Entry 5KXD (X-ray diffraction, 1.95 A resolution); this record covers chains B and C of the 4 polymer chains in the assembly.

# Chain B (and C)
Molecule: Wisteria floribunda agglutinin
From: Wisteria floribunda
Notes: chain C of this document is another copy of the same molecule, construct and numbering; everything in this record applies to it too
Amino-acid sequence (243 residues; each row starts with the number of its first residue):
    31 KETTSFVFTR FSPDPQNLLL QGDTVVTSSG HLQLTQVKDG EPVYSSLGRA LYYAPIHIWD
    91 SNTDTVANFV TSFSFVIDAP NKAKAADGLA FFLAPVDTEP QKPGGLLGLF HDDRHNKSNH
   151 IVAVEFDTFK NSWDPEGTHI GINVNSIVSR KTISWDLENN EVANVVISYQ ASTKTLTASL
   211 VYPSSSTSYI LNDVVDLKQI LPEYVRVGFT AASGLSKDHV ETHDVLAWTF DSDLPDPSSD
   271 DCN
Disordered / not traced: 269-273
Covalent attachments: N-acetylglucosamine (NAG) linked to Asn-146
Ion coordination: Mn2+: Glu-155, Asp-157, Asp-164, His-169; Ca2+: Asp-157, Phe-159, Asn-161, Asp-164
Small-molecule neighbours: GalNAc (6Y2; N-[(2S,3R,4R,5R,6R)-2-[(2R,3S,4R,5R,6S)-5-acetamido-2-(hydroxymethyl)-6-(4-nitrophenoxy)-4-oxidanyl-oxan-3-yl]oxy-6-(hydroxymethyl)-4,5-bis(oxidanyl)oxan-3-yl]ethanamide): Ala-116, Asp-117, Pro-133, Gly-134, Gly-135, Phe-159, Asn-161, Trp-163, Gly-244, Leu-245, Ser-246, His-249

# How chain B and chain C interact
Residue-residue contacts (33; chain B residue first):
  Lys-181(B) / Ser-216(C)  hydrogen bond (side chain-backbone)
  Asn-194(B) / Gln-200(C)  hydrogen bond
  Gln-200(B) / Asn-194(C)
  Gln-200(B) / Pro-213(C)
  Thr-203(B) / Pro-213(C)
  Thr-205(B) / Pro-213(C)
  Thr-207(B) / Val-211(C)
  Ser-209(B) / Ile-220(C)
  Val-211(B) / Thr-207(C)
  Val-211(B) / Ile-220(C)  hydrophobic
  Val-211(B) / Asn-222(C)
  Pro-213(B) / Gln-200(C)
  Pro-213(B) / Thr-203(C)
  Pro-213(B) / Thr-205(C)
  Ser-216(B) / Lys-181(C)  hydrogen bond (backbone-side chain)
  Ser-216(B) / Asn-222(C)  hydrogen bond
  Ser-216(B) / Asp-223(C)
  Ser-216(B) / Val-224(C)
  Ser-218(B) / Ile-220(C)
  Ser-218(B) / Leu-221(C)
  Ser-218(B) / Asn-222(C)
  Tyr-219(B) / Ile-220(C)
  Ile-220(B) / Ser-209(C)
  Ile-220(B) / Val-211(C)  hydrophobic
  Ile-220(B) / Ser-218(C)
  Ile-220(B) / Tyr-219(C)
  Ile-220(B) / Ile-220(C)  hydrophobic
  Leu-221(B) / Ser-218(C)
  Asn-222(B) / Val-211(C)
  Asn-222(B) / Tyr-212(C)
  Asn-222(B) / Ser-216(C)
  Asn-222(B) / Thr-217(C)
  Asn-222(B) / Ser-218(C)  hydrogen bond
Also at the interface, not in a pair above, chain B (17 interface residues in all): Asp-223, Val-224

# In short
The interface between chain B and chain C involves 17 residues on one side and 19 on the other, with 5
hydrogen bonds. Polar contacts include Lys-181(B)/Ser-216(C), Asn-194(B)/Gln-200(C) and Ser-216(B)/Asn-222(C).
Bound to chain B: GalNAc. Covalently linked N-acetylglucosamine: at Asn-146(B).
Both chains are Wisteria floribunda agglutinin (Wisteria floribunda). Entry 5KXD (Wisteria floribunda lectin
in complex with GalNAc(beta1-4)GlcNAc (LacdiNAc) at pH 6.5) was determined by X-ray diffraction (same
publication as 5KXB, 5KXC and 5KXE).
